PDB entry 1P4G | X-ray diffraction, 2.10 A resolution | chain A

Chain A:
Name: Glycogen phosphorylase, muscle form
Organism: Oryctolagus cuniculus
Notes: EC 2.4.1.1
UniProtKB: P00489 (PHS2_RABIT); numbering as in UniProt (aligned over 1-842)
Amino-acid sequence (842 residues; numbered 1 to 842; the number before each row is that of its first residue):
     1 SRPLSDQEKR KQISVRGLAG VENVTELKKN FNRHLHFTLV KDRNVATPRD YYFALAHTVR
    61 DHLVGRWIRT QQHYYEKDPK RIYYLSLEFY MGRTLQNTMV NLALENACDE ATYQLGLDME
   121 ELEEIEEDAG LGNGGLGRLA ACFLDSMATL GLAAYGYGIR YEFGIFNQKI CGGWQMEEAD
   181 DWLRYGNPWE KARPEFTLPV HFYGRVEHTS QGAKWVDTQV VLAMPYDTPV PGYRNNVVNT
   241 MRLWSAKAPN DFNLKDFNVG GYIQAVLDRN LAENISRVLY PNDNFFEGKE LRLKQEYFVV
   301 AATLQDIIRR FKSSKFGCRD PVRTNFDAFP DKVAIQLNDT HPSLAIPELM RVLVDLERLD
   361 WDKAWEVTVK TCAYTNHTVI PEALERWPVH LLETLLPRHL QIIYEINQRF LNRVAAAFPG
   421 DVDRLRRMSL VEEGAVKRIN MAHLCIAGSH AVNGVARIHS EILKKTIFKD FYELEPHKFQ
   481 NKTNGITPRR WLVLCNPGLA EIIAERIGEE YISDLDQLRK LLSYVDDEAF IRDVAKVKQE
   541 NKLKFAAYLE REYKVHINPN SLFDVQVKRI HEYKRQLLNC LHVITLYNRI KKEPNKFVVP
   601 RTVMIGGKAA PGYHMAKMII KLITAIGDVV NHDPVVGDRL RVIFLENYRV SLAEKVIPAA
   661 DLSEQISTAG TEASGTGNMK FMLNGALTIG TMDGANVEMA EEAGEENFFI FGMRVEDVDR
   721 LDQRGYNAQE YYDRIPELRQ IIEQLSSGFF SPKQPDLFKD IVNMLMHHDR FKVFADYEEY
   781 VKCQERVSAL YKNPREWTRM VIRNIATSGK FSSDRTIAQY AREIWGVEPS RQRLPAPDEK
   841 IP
Not modelled in the structure: 1-11, 255-260, 315-323, 837-842
Covalent attachments: pyridoxal phosphate (PLP) linked to Lys680
Small-molecule neighbours:
  - C-(1-azido-alpha-D-glucopyranosyl) formamide (CGF): Gly135, Leu136, Leu139, Asp283, Asn284, Asp339, His377, Thr378, Val455, Asn484, Tyr573, Lys574, Glu672, Ala673, Ser674, Gly675, Thr676
  - pyridoxal phosphate (PLP): Tyr90, Gly134, Gly135, Arg138, Trp491, Val567, Lys568, Lys574, Tyr648, Arg649, Val650, Ala653, Gln665, Gly675, Thr676, Gly677
UniProt features mapped onto this chain:
  - modified residue: Ser747 (Phosphoserine)

Summary:
Bound to chain A: C-(1-azido-alpha-D-glucopyranosyl) formamide. Covalently linked pyridoxal phosphate: at
Lys680.
Chain A is Glycogen phosphorylase, muscle form (Oryctolagus cuniculus); the structure, Crystal structure of
glycogen phosphorylase b in complex with C-(1-azido-alpha-D-glucopyranosyl)formamide, was determined by X-ray
diffraction, deposited together with 1P4H and 1P4J.
